3U9T - chains A and B; structure by X-ray diffraction, 2.90 A resolution.

Chain A:
Protein: Methylcrotonyl-CoA carboxylase, alpha-subunit
Organism: Pseudomonas aeruginosa
Notes: EC 6.4.1.4
UniProtKB: Q9I299 (Q9I299_PSEAE); the author numbering skips numbers that UniProt does not, so the offset changes along the chain: 42-501 = UniProt 1-460; 503-526 = UniProt 461-484; 531-571 = UniProt 485-525; 586-592 = UniProt 526-532; 1 more segments
Sequence (655 residues; row label = number of the first residue in the row; note: 22 numbers in that range are skipped by the numbering (no residue carries them; nothing is unmodelled there)):
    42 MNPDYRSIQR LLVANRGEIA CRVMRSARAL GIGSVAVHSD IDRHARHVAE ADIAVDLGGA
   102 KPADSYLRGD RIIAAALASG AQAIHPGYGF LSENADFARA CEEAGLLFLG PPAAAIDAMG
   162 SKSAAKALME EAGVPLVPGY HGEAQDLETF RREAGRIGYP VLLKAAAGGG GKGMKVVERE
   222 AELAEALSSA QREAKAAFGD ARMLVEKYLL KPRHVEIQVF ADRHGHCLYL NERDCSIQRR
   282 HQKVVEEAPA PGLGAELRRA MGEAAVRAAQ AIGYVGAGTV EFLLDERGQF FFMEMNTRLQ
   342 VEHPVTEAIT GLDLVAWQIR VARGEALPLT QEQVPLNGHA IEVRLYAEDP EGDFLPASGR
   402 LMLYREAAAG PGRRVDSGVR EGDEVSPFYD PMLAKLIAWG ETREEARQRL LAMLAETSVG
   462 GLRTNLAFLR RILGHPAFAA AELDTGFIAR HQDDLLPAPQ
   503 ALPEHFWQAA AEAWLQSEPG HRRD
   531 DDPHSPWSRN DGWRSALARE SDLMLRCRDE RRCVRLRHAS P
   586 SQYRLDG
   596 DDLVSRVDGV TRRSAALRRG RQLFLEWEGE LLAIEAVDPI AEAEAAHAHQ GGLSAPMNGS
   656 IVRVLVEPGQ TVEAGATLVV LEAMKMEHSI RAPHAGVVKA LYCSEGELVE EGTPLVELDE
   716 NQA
Not modelled in the structure: 42-45, 209-214, 234-241, 640-718

Chain B:
Protein: Methylcrotonyl-CoA carboxylase, beta-subunit
Organism: Pseudomonas aeruginosa
Notes: EC 6.4.1.4
UniProtKB: Q9I297 (Q9I297_PSEAE); the author numbering skips numbers that UniProt does not, so the offset changes along the chain: 28-109 = UniProt 1-82; 111-563 = UniProt 83-535
Sequence (555 residues; each row starts with the number of its first residue; note: 1 number in that range is skipped by the numbering (no residue carries it; nothing is unmodelled there)):
     8 MGSSHHHHHH SSGLVPRGSH MAILHTQINP RSAEFAANAA TMLEQVNALR TLLGRIHEGG
    68 GSAAQARHSA RGKLLVRERI NRLLDPGSPF LELSALAAHE VY
   111 GEEVAAAGIV AGIGRVEGVE CMIVGNDATV KGGTYYPLTV KKHLRAQAIA LENRLPCIYL
   171 VDSGGANLPR QDEVFPDREH FGRIFFNQAN MSARGIPQIA VVMGSCTAGG AYVPAMSDET
   231 VMVREQATIF LAGPPLVKAA TGEVVSAEEL GGADVHCKVS GVADHYAEDD DHALAIARRC
   291 VANLNWRKQG QLQCRAPRAP LYPAEELYGV IPADSKQPYD VREVIARLVD GSEFDEFKAL
   351 FGTTLVCGFA HLHGYPIAIL ANNGILFAEA AQKGAHFIEL ACQRGIPLLF LQNITGFMVG
   411 QKYEAGGIAK HGAKLVTAVA CARVPKFTVL IGGSFGAGNY GMCGRAYDPR FLWMWPNARI
   471 GVMGGEQAAG VLAQVKREQA ERAGQQLGVE EEAKIKAPIL EQYEHQGHPY YSSARLWDDG
   531 VIDPAQTREV LALALSAALN APIEPTAFGV FRM
Not modelled in the structure: 8-28, 180-189, 242-266, 407-416, 444-450, 470-514
Differences from the reference sequence: expression tag (8-27)

Interface between chain A and chain B:
Residue-residue contacts (80):
  Leu-517(A) / Pro-93(B)
  Leu-517(A) / Gly-94(B)
  Gly-522(A) / Arg-125(B)
  His-523(A) / Arg-125(B)  hydrogen bond (backbone-side chain)
  Arg-525(A) / Arg-125(B)
  Arg-525(A) / Gly-128(B)  hydrogen bond (side chain-backbone)
  Arg-525(A) / Trp-296(B)  hydrogen bond (side chain-backbone)
  Arg-525(A) / Lys-298(B)
  Asp-531(A) / Arg-297(B)
  Asp-531(A) / Lys-298(B)  hydrogen bond (side chain-backbone)
  Asp-532(A) / Lys-298(B)  salt bridge
  Asp-532(A) / Tyr-365(B)  hydrogen bond
  Asp-532(A) / Ser-546(B)  hydrogen bond
  His-534(A) / Arg-305(B)
  His-534(A) / Ala-306(B)
  His-534(A) / Pro-307(B)
  His-534(A) / His-363(B)  hydrogen bond (backbone-side chain)
  Ser-535(A) / Arg-125(B)
  Ser-535(A) / Glu-130(B)
  Ser-535(A) / Tyr-365(B)
  Ser-535(A) / Ser-546(B)  hydrogen bond
  Pro-536(A) / Pro-96(B)
  Pro-536(A) / His-363(B)
  Pro-536(A) / Tyr-365(B)
  Pro-536(A) / Ala-542(B)
  Pro-536(A) / Leu-543(B)  hydrophobic
  Trp-537(A) / Pro-96(B)
  Trp-537(A) / Leu-98(B)  hydrophobic
  Trp-537(A) / Ile-123(B)
  Trp-537(A) / Gly-124(B)
  Trp-537(A) / Arg-125(B)
  Trp-537(A) / Glu-130(B)
  Trp-537(A) / Leu-543(B)  hydrogen bond (side chain-backbone)
  Trp-537(A) / Ser-546(B)
  Trp-537(A) / Ala-547(B)
  Ser-538(A) / Arg-125(B)
  Arg-539(A) / Gly-94(B)
  Arg-539(A) / Ser-95(B)
  Arg-539(A) / Pro-96(B)
  Arg-539(A) / Glu-539(B)  salt bridge
  Asn-540(A) / Pro-93(B)
  Asn-540(A) / Gly-94(B)
  Asp-541(A) / Gly-94(B)  hydrogen bond (backbone-backbone)
  Gly-542(A) / Gly-94(B)  hydrogen bond (backbone-backbone)
  Gly-542(A) / Ser-95(B)
  Trp-543(A) / Pro-96(B)
  Trp-543(A) / Phe-97(B)  hydrogen bond (backbone-backbone)
  Trp-543(A) / Leu-98(B)  hydrophobic
  Trp-543(A) / Gln-536(B)
  Trp-543(A) / Glu-539(B)  hydrogen bond
  Trp-543(A) / Val-540(B)  hydrophobic
  Trp-543(A) / Leu-543(B)  hydrophobic
  Arg-544(A) / Asn-88(B)  hydrogen bond
  Arg-544(A) / Leu-91(B)
  Arg-544(A) / Ser-95(B)  hydrogen bond (side chain-backbone)
  Arg-544(A) / Pro-96(B)
  Arg-544(A) / Phe-97(B)
  Arg-544(A) / Gln-536(B)
  Ser-545(A) / Ile-532(B)
  Ser-545(A) / Gln-536(B)  hydrogen bond (backbone-side chain)
  Ala-546(A) / Arg-57(B)  hydrogen bond (backbone-side chain)
  Ala-546(A) / Leu-60(B)  hydrophobic
  Leu-547(A) / Arg-57(B)
  Leu-547(A) / Leu-60(B)  hydrophobic
  Leu-547(A) / His-64(B)
  Glu-550(A) / Asn-88(B)
  Ser-551(A) / Gly-94(B)
  Asp-552(A) / Asn-88(B)  hydrogen bond
  Met-554(A) / Arg-89(B)  hydrogen bond
  Cys-563(A) / Arg-89(B)  hydrogen bond
  Arg-565(A) / Glu-85(B)  salt bridge
  Pro-634(A) / Asp-281(B)
  Pro-634(A) / His-282(B)
  Pro-634(A) / Ala-285(B)  hydrophobic
  Ile-635(A) / His-282(B)
  Ile-635(A) / Ala-285(B)
  Ile-635(A) / Ile-286(B)  hydrophobic
  Ile-635(A) / Arg-289(B)
  Ala-638(A) / Glu-278(B)
  Ala-638(A) / His-282(B)
Also at the interface, not in a pair above, chain A (33 interface residues in all): Glu-520, Arg-549, Leu-553, Arg-567
Also at the interface, not in a pair above, chain B (43 interface residues in all): Leu-56, Gly-61, Val-129
Interface features reported in the paper:
  - interface residues, chain A: Gly-542(A)
  - interface residues, chain B: Ser-95(B)

Overview:
33 residues of chain A and 43 residues of chain B are in contact; the contacts include 20 hydrogen bonds and 3
salt bridges. Polar contacts include Asp-532(A)/Lys-298(B), Arg-539(A)/Glu-539(B) and Arg-565(A)/Glu-85(B).
The paper reports interface residues Gly-542(A) and Ser-95(B).
Here chain A is Methylcrotonyl-CoA carboxylase, alpha-subunit and chain B is Methylcrotonyl-CoA carboxylase,
beta-subunit, both from Pseudomonas aeruginosa. Entry 3U9T (Crystal structure of P. aeruginosa
3-methylcrotonyl-CoA carboxylase (MCC) 750 kD holoenzyme, free enzyme) was determined by X-ray diffraction
together with 3U9R and 3U9S from the same study.
